Entry 8FUK (electron microscopy, 3.36 A resolution); this record covers chains F and J of the 11 polymer chains in the assembly.

# Chain F
Protein: Cas7
Source organism: Vibrio cholerae
Reference sequence: A0A6I8WFX5 (A0A6I8WFX5_VIBCL); residues 1-352 here = UniProt positions 1-352
Amino-acid sequence (352 residues; each row starts with the number of its first residue):
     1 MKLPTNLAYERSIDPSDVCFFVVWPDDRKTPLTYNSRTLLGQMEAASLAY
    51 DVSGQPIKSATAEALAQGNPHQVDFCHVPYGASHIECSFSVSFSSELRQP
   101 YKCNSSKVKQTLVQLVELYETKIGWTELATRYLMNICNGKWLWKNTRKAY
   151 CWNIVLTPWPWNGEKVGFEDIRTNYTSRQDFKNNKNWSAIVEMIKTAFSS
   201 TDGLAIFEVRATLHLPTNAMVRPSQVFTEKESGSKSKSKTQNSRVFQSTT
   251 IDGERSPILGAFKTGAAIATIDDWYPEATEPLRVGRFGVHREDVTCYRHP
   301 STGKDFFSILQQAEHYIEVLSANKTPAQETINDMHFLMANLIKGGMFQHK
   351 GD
Unresolved in the structure: 1, 41-70, 229-242, 273-282, 350-352

# Chain J
Protein: TniQ
Source organism: Vibrio cholerae
Reference sequence: A0A6I8WFX7 (A0A6I8WFX7_VIBCL); residues 1-394 here = UniProt positions 1-394
Amino-acid sequence (394 residues; row label = number of the first residue in the row):
     1 MFLQRPKPYSDESLESFFIRVANKNGYGDVHRFLEATKRFLQDIDHNGYQ
    51 TFPTDITRINPYSAKNSSSARTASFLKLAQLTFNEPPELLGLAINRTNMK
   101 YSPSTSAVVRGAEVFPRSLLRTHSIPCCPLCLRENGYASYLWHFQGYEYC
   151 HSHNVPLITTCSCGKEFDYRVSGLKGICCKCKEPITLTSRENGHEAACTV
   201 SNWLAGHESKPLPNLPKSYRWGLVHWWMGIKDSEFDHFSFVQFFSNWPRS
   251 FHSIIEDEVEFNLEHAVVSTSELRLKDLLGRLFFGSIRLPERNLQHNIIL
   301 GELLCYLENRLWQDKGLIANLKMNALEATVMLNCSLDQIASMVEQRILKP
   351 NRKSKPNSPLDVTDYLFHFGDIFCLWLAEFQSDEFNRSFYVSRW
Unresolved in the structure: 1-3, 82-85, 100-106, 116-131, 140-394

# How chain F and chain J interact
Residue-residue contacts (11):
  R147(F) with Q42(J); D45(J), salt bridge; Y49(J)
  R172(F) with R39(J)
  T176(F) with E35(J), hydrogen bond; R39(J)
  S177(F) with R32(J), hydrogen bond
  Q179(F) with R32(J)
  D180(F) with R32(J), salt bridge
  H290(F) with Q50(J), hydrogen bond
  Y297(F) with N66(J), hydrogen bond
Also at the interface, not in a pair above, chain J (9 interface residues in all): D43

# Summary
Chain F and chain J form an interface of 8 and 9 residues respectively; the contacts include 4 hydrogen bonds
and 2 salt bridges. Polar pairs include R147(F)-D45(J), D180(F)-R32(J) and T176(F)-E35(J).
Chain F is Cas7 and chain J is TniQ, both from Vibrio cholerae; the structure, V. cholerae TniQ-Cascade
complex with Type III-B crRNA, was determined by electron microscopy.
